Entry 9M5R (electron microscopy, 3.60 A resolution); this record covers chains 0 and y of the 172 polymer chains in the assembly.

== Chain 0 (and y) ==
Name: Amyloid-beta protein 40
Organism: Homo sapiens
Notes: chain y of this document is another copy of the same molecule, construct and numbering; everything in this record applies to it too
Reference sequence: P05067 (A4_HUMAN); residues 1-40 here correspond to UniProt positions 672-711 (UniProt number = residue number + 671)
Chain sequence (40 residues; numbered 1 to 40; the number before each row is that of its first residue):
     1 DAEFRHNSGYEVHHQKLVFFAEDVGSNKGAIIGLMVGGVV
Disordered / not traced: 1-16, 40
Construct notes: variant Asn-7 (Asp678 in P05067)

== Chain 0 / chain y interface ==
Pairs across the interface - 7 pairs, chain 0 then chain y:
  Gly-25(0) / Leu-34(y)
  Asn-27(0) / Leu-34(y)
  Ile-31(0) / Gly-33(y)
  Gly-33(0) / Ile-31(y)
  Leu-34(0) / Gly-25(y)
  Leu-34(0) / Ile-31(y)  hydrophobic
  Val-36(0) / Gly-25(y)

== Overview ==
The interface between chain 0 and chain y involves 6 residues on one side and 4 on the other.
Both chains are Amyloid-beta protein 40 (Homo sapiens). Entry 9M5R (ES-type (short pitch) amyloid fibril (40)
of Tottori (D7N) mutant) was determined by electron microscopy (same publication as 9M5P, 9M5Q and 9UMH).
